7KYO - chains B and C of the 4 polymer chains in the assembly; structure by X-ray diffraction, 2.85 A resolution.

# Chain B
Name: Manganese ABC transporter, ATP-binding protein
Source organism: Streptococcus pneumoniae serotype 2 (strain D39 / NCTC 7466)
UniProtKB: A0A0H2ZNF3 (A0A0H2ZNF3_STRP2); residues 1-240 here = UniProt positions 1-240
Sequence (240 residues; each row starts with the number of its first residue):
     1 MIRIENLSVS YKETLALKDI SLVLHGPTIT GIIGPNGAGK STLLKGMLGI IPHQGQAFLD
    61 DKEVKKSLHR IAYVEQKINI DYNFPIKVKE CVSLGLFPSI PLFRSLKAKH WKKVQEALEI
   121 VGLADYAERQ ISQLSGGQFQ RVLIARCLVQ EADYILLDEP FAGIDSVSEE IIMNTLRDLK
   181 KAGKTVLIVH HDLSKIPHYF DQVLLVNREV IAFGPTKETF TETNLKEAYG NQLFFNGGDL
Not modelled in the structure: 235-240

# Chain C
Name: Manganese ABC transporter, permease protein
Source organism: Streptococcus pneumoniae serotype 2 (strain D39 / NCTC 7466)
UniProtKB: A0A0H2ZPI2 (A0A0H2ZPI2_STRP2); residue numbers follow UniProt; this construct covers 1-282
Sequence (282 residues; row label = number of the first residue in the row):
     1 MIAEFIDGLQ KFHFLQNALI TAIVVGIVAG AVGCFIILRG MSLMGDAISH AVLPGVALSF
    61 ILGLDFFIGA IVFGLLAAII ITYIKGNSII KSDTAIGITS SSFLALGIIL IGVAKSSTDL
   121 FHILFGNILA VQDTDMFITM GVGAAILLLI WIFFKQLLIT SFDELLAKAM GMPVNFYHYL
   181 LMVLLTLVSV TAMQSVGTIL IVAMLITPAA TAYLYANSLK SMIFLSSTFG ATASVLGLFI
   241 GYSFNVAAGS SIVLTAASFF LISFFIAPKQ RYLKLKNKHL LK
Not modelled in the structure: 1-12, 271-282
Sequence notes: conflict Ser100 (Phe in A0A0H2ZPI2)
What the authors report for this chain:
  - mutagenesis - F121A, F125A: decreased growth in response to Mn2+-limited conditions
  - specificity-determining residues: Asp46, His50 (by similarity / conservation)
  - mutagenesis - D46A: unchanged catalytic activity on Mn2+

# How chain B and chain C interact
Contacting residue pairs (44; chain B residue first):
  Lys45(B) with Leu165(C)
  Ile50(B) with Leu165(C), hydrophobic; Lys168(C)
  Leu68(B) with Ala169(C); Gly171(C)
  Tyr73(B) with Leu165(C), hydrophobic; Leu166(C); Ala169(C), hydrophobic
  Glu75(B) with Asp163(C); Leu165(C); Leu166(C)
  Asn79(B) with Leu165(C)
  Ile80(B) with Phe162(C), hydrophobic; Asp163(C)
  Asp81(B) with Phe162(C)
  Asn83(B) with Tyr213(C), hydrogen bond (backbone-side chain)
  Phe84(B) with Leu38(C), hydrophobic; Leu158(C), hydrophobic; Phe162(C), hydrophobic
  Pro85(B) with Leu38(C); Tyr213(C); Ala216(C); Ser218(C); Leu219(C), hydrogen bond (backbone-backbone)
  Ile86(B) with Phe162(C), hydrophobic
  Lys87(B) with Asn217(C)
  Glu90(B) with Leu158(C); Ser218(C)
  Cys91(B) with Phe162(C), hydrophobic
  Leu94(B) with Ile159(C); Phe162(C), hydrophobic
  Phe97(B) with Lys155(C)
  Pro98(B) with Met170(C)
  Ile100(B) with Lys155(C)
  Leu102(B) with Ile152(C); Phe153(C), hydrophobic; Gln156(C)
  Arg104(B) with Lys155(C)
  Ser105(B) with Lys155(C)
  Gln130(B) with Asn217(C)
  Ile131(B) with Phe162(C), hydrophobic
  Arg146(B) with Phe162(C); Asp163(C), salt bridge; Leu166(C)
Interface residues without a listed pair, chain B (28 interface residues in all): Leu48, Phe103, Gln150
Interface residues without a listed pair, chain C (22 interface residues in all): Ser161, Met222

# In short
Chain B and chain C form an interface of 28 and 22 residues respectively; the contacts include 2 hydrogen
bonds and 1 salt bridge. Polar contacts include Arg146(B)-Asp163(C), Asn83(B)-Tyr213(C) and
Pro85(B)-Leu219(C). The paper reports that F121A and F125A of chain C reduce growth in response to
Mn2+-limited conditions; specificity determinants Asp46(C) and His50(C).
Here chain B is Manganese ABC transporter, ATP-binding protein and chain C is Manganese ABC transporter,
permease protein, both from Streptococcus pneumoniae serotype 2 (strain D39 / NCTC 7466). Entry 7KYO (PsaBC
from Streptococcus pneumoniae in complex with Fab) was determined by X-ray diffraction, deposited together
with 7KYP.
